5TIL - chains A and G of the 5 polymer chains in the assembly; structure by X-ray diffraction, 2.83 A resolution.

Chain A:
Name: H-2 class I histocompatibility antigen, D-B alpha chain
Source organism: Mus musculus
UniProtKB: P01899 (HA11_MOUSE); residues 1-276 here correspond to UniProt positions 25-300 (UniProt number = residue number + 24)
Sequence (276 residues; each row starts with the number of its first residue):
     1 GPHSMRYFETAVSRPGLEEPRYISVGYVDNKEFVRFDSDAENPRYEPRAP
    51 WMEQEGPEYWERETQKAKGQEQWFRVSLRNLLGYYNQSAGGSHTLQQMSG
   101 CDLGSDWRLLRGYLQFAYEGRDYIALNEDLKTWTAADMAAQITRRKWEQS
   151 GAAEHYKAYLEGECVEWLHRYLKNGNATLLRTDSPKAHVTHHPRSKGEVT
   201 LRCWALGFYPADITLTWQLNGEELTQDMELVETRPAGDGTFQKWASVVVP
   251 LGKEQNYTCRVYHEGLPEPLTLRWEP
Unresolved in the structure: 1
Disulfides: Cys-101/Cys-164, Cys-203/Cys-259

Chain G:
Name: alpha chain of P14 T cell receptor
Source organism: Mus musculus
Sequence (205 residues; numbered 1 to 205; the number before each row is that of its first residue):
     1 QQKEKHDQQQVRQSPQSLTVWEGGTTVLTCSYEDSTFNYFPWYQQFPGEG
    51 PALLISILSVSDKKEDGRFTTFFNKREKKLSLHIIDSQPGDSATYFCAAL
   101 YGNEKITFGAGTKLTIKPNIQNPEPAVYQLKDPRSQDSTLCLFTDFDSQI
   151 NVPKTMESGTFITDKCVLDMKAMDSKSNGAIAWSNQTSFTCQDIFKETNA
   201 TYPSS
Unresolved in the structure: 1-6, 121-205
Disulfides: Cys-30/Cys-97

Chain A / chain G interface:
Residue-residue contacts (12):
  Arg-62(A) / Asp-34(G)  salt bridge
  Arg-62(A) / Thr-36(G)  hydrogen bond
  Arg-62(A) / Tyr-101(G)
  Arg-62(A) / Glu-104(G)  salt bridge
  Lys-66(A) / Tyr-101(G)  hydrogen bond
  Lys-66(A) / Asn-103(G)
  Gly-69(A) / Asn-103(G)
  Gln-70(A) / Asn-103(G)
  His-155(A) / Tyr-39(G)
  His-155(A) / Leu-58(G)
  Glu-163(A) / Asn-38(G)
  Glu-163(A) / Tyr-101(G)  hydrogen bond
Other interface residues (no listed pair), chain A (9 interface residues in all): Gln-65, Glu-154, Ala-158
Other interface residues (no listed pair), chain G (9 interface residues in all): Val-60

Summary:
Chain A and chain G each contribute 9 residues to their interface; the contacts include 3 hydrogen bonds and 2
salt bridges. Among the polar pairs are Arg-62(A)/Asp-34(G), Arg-62(A)/Glu-104(G) and Arg-62(A)/Thr-36(G).
Here chain A is H-2 class I histocompatibility antigen, D-B alpha chain and chain G is alpha chain of P14 T
cell receptor, both from Mus musculus. Entry 5TIL (Murine class I major histocompatibility complex H-2 Db in
complex with LCMV-derived GP33 altered peptide V3P ...) was determined by X-ray diffraction.
